Entry 8U4N (electron microscopy, 2.72 A resolution); this record covers chains A and B of the 4 polymer chains in the assembly.

Chain A:
Molecule: Guanine nucleotide-binding protein G(i) subunit alpha-1
Organism: Homo sapiens
Reference sequence: P63096 (GNAI1_HUMAN); residue numbers follow UniProt; this construct covers 2-354
Amino-acid sequence (365 residues; numbered -10 to 354; the number before each row is that of its first residue; numbers below 1 keep their minus sign (Met-10 is residue -10)):
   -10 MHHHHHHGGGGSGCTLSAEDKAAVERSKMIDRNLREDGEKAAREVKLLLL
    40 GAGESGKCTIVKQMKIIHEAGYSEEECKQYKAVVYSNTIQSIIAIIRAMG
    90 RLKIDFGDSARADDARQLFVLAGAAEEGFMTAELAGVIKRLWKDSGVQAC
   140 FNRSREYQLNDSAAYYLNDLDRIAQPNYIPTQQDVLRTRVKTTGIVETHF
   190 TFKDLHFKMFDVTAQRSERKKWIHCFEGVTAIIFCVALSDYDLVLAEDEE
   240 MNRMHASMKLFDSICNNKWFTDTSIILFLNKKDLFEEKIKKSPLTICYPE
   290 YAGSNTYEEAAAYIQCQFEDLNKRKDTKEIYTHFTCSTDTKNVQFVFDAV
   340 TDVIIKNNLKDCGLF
Not modelled in the structure: -10 to 5, 54-181
Sequence notes: expression tag (-10 to 1); conflict Cys47 (Ser in P63096), Thr202 (Gly in P63096), Ala203 (Gly in P63096), Ala245 (Glu in P63096), Ser326 (Ala in P63096)
Curated features (UniProtKB/Swiss-Prot):
  - region: Lys35 to Lys46, Thr48 (G1 motif), Asp173 to Thr181 (G2 motif), Phe196 to Val201, Gln204, Arg205 (G3 motif), Ile265 to Asp272 (G4 motif), Thr324, Cys325, Thr327 to Thr329 (G5 motif)
  - binding site (GTP): Glu43 to Lys46, Thr48, Ser151, Leu175 to Thr181, Asp200, Val201, Gln204, Asn269 to Asp272
  - binding site (Mg(2+)): Thr181
  - modified residue: Arg178 (ADP-ribosylarginine), Gln204 (Deamidated glutamine), Cys351 (ADP-ribosylcysteine)
  - lipidation: Gly2 (N-myristoyl glycine), Cys3 (S-palmitoyl cysteine)
  - natural variant: Gly40 (G40C: In NEDHISB; G40R: In NEDHISB), Gly45 (G45D: In NEDHISB), Thr48 (T48I: In NEDHISB; T48K: In NEDHISB), Gln52 (Q52P: In NEDHISB), Ser75 (deletion: In NEDHISB; uncertain significance), Gln172 (deletion: In NEDHISB), Asp173 (D173V: In NEDHISB), Glu186 to Phe189 (deletion: In NEDHISB; uncertain significance), Cys224 (C224Y: In NEDHISB), Lys270 (K270N: In NEDHISB; K270R: In NEDHISB), Asp272 (D272G: In NEDHISB), Val332 (V332E: In NEDHISB; uncertain significance)
  - mutagenesis: Gly42 (G42R: Abolishes switch to an activated conformation and dissociation from beta and gamma subunits upon GTP binding. Abolishes interaction with RGS family members), Glu116 (E116L: Enhances interaction (inactive GDP-bound) with RGS14), Gln147 (Q147L: Enhances interaction (inactive GDP-bound) with RGS14)

Chain B:
Molecule: Guanine nucleotide-binding protein G(I)/G(S)/G(T) subunit beta-1
Organism: Homo sapiens
Reference sequence: P62873 (GBB1_HUMAN); residues 2-340 here = UniProt positions 2-340
Amino-acid sequence (350 residues; row label = number of the first residue in the row; numbers below 1 keep their minus sign (Met-9 is residue -9)):
    -9 MHHHHHHGSSGSELDQLRQEAEQLKNQIRDARKACADATLSQITNNIDPV
    41 GRIQMRTRRTLRGHLAKIYAMHWGTDSRLLVSASQDGKLIIWDSYTTNKV
    91 HAIPLRSSWVMTCAYAPSGNYVACGGLDNICSIYNLKTREGNVRVSRELA
   141 GHTGYLSCCRFLDDNQIVTSSGDTTCALWDIETGQQTTTFTGHTGDVMSL
   191 SLAPDTRLFVSGACDASAKLWDVREGMCRQTFTGHESDINAICFFPNGNA
   241 FATGSDDATCRLFDLRADQELMTYSHDNIICGITSVSFSKSGRLLLAGYD
   291 DFNCNVWDALKADRAGVLAGHDNRVSCLGVTDDGMAVATGSWDSFLKIWN
Not modelled in the structure: -9 to 5
Sequence notes: expression tag (-9 to 1)
Curated features (UniProtKB/Swiss-Prot):
  - modified residue: Ser2 (N-acetylserine), His266 (Phosphohistidine)
  - natural variant: Leu30 (L30F: In MRD42; uncertain significance), Arg52 (R52G: In MRD42), Gly64 (G64V: In MRD42), Asp76 (D76E: In MRD42; D76G: In MRD42), Gly77 (G77S: In MRD42), Lys78 (K78R: In MRD42), Ile80 (I80N: In MRD42; I80T: In MRD42), His91 (H91R: In MRD42; uncertain significance), Ala92 (A92T: In MRD42), Pro94 (P94S: In MRD42), Leu95 (L95P: In MRD42), Arg96 (R96L: In MRD42), 5 further natural variant entries in UniProt

Interface between chain A and chain B:
Contacting residue pairs (48; chain A residue first):
  Val13(A) with Asn88(B)
  Arg15(A) with Val90(B), hydrogen bond (side chain-backbone); His91(B)
  Ser16(A) with Asn88(B); Lys89(B), hydrogen bond (side chain-backbone)
  Ile19(A) with Lys89(B)
  Leu23(A) with Gly53(B); Lys78(B); Ile80(B), hydrophobic; Lys89(B)
  Asp26(A) with Lys78(B), salt bridge
  Gly27(A) with Leu55(B)
  Thr182(A) with Asp118(B); Asn119(B)
  Gly183(A) with Leu117(B); Asp118(B); Asn119(B)
  Ile184(A) with Trp99(B); Leu117(B)
  Glu186(A) with Ser97(B)
  Phe199(A) with Trp99(B), hydrophobic
  Gln204(A) with Leu117(B), hydrogen bond (side chain-backbone); Asn119(B); Tyr145(B)
  Ser206(A) with Tyr145(B); Gly162(B); Asp186(B)
  Glu207(A) with Asp186(B), hydrogen bond (backbone-side chain)
  Lys209(A) with Asp228(B), salt bridge
  Lys210(A) with Tyr145(B); Met188(B); Cys204(B); Asp228(B), salt bridge; Asn230(B), hydrogen bond; Asp246(B), salt bridge
  Trp211(A) with Leu117(B), hydrophobic; Tyr145(B)
  His213(A) with Lys57(B), hydrogen bond (backbone-side chain); Tyr59(B), hydrogen bond; Trp332(B)
  Cys214(A) with Tyr59(B); Gln75(B); Trp99(B)
  Phe215(A) with Trp99(B), hydrophobic; Leu117(B), hydrophobic
  Glu216(A) with Lys57(B), salt bridge
  Trp258(A) with Arg314(B); Trp332(B), hydrophobic
Also at the interface, not in a pair above, chain A (28 interface residues in all): Asp9, Ala12, Asp20, Lys35, Ala203
Also at the interface, not in a pair above, chain B (30 interface residues in all): Ala92, Ser98, Met101, Thr143

Overview:
Chain A and chain B form an interface of 28 and 30 residues respectively; the contacts include 7 hydrogen
bonds and 5 salt bridges. Polar pairs include Asp26(A)-Lys78(B), Lys209(A)-Asp228(B) and Lys210(A)-Asp228(B).
Chain A is Guanine nucleotide-binding protein G(i) subunit alpha-1 and chain B is Guanine nucleotide-binding
protein G(I)/G(S)/G(T) subunit beta-1, both from Homo sapiens; the structure, Structure of Apo CXCR4/Gi
complex, was determined by electron microscopy (same publication as 8U4O, 8U4P, 8U4Q, 8U4R, 8U4S and 8U4T).
